7ZVQ - chain A; structure by X-ray diffraction, 2.50 A resolution.

# Chain A
Name: Carotenoid-binding protein
Source organism: Bombyx mori
UniProt: Q8MYA9 (Q8MYA9_BOMMO); residue numbers follow UniProt; this construct covers 68-297
Amino-acid sequence (253 residues; row label = number of the first residue in the row):
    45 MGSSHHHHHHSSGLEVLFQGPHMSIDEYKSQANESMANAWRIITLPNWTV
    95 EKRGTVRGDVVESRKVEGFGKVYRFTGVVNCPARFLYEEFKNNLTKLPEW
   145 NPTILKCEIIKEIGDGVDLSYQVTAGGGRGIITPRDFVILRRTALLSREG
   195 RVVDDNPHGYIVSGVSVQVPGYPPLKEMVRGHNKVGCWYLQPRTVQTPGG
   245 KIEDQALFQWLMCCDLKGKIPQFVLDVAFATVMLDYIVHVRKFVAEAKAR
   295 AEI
Unresolved in the structure: 45-67
Construct notes: initiating methionine (45); expression tag (46-67); engineered mutation V206 (Ser in Q8MYA9)
From the paper describing this entry:
  - mutagenesis - D162L, Q166D, I183N: decreased expression
  - mutagenesis - W232F: abolished binding to CAN
  - mutagenesis - D162L: decreased stability (proposed by the authors, not directly observed)

# Summary
The paper reports that D162L, Q166D and I183N reduce expression; W232F abolishes binding to CAN.
Chain A is Carotenoid-binding protein (Bombyx mori); the structure, Crystal structure of the
carotenoid-binding protein domain from silkworm Bombyx mori (BmCBP) in the apoform, S206V ..., was determined
by X-ray diffraction, deposited together with 7ZVR.
